Entry 8DF2 (X-ray diffraction, 2.35 A resolution); this record covers chains B and D of the 4 polymer chains in the assembly.

[Chain B (and D)]
Name: NPCBM/NEW2 domain-containing protein
From: Akkermansia muciniphila
Notes: chain D of this document is another copy of the same molecule, construct and numbering; everything in this record applies to it too
Reference sequence: A0A8F1DJZ3 (A0A8F1DJZ3_9BACT); residues 1-486 here correspond to UniProt positions 24-509 (UniProt number = residue number + 23)
Sequence (486 residues; each row starts with the number of its first residue):
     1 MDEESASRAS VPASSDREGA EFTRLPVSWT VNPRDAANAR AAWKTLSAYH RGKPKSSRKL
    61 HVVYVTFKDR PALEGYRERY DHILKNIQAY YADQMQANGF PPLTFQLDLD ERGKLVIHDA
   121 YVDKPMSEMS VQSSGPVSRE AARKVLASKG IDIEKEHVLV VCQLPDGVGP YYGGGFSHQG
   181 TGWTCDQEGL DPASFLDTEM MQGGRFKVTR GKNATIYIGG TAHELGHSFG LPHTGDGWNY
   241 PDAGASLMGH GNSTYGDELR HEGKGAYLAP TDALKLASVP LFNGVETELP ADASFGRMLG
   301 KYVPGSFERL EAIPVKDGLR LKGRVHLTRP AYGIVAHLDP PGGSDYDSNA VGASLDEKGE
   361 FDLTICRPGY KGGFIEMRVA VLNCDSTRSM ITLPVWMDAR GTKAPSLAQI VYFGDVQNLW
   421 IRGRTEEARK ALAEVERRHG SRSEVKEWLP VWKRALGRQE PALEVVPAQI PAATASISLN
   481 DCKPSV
Disordered / not traced: 1-18, 201-207, 400-486 (chain D: 1-19, 202-207, 400-486)
Ion coordination: Zn2+: His223, His227, His233; Ca2+: Asp339, Pro340, Gly342, Ser344, Asp347
What the authors report for this chain:
  - catalytic residues: Glu224
  - mutagenesis - Y171A, Y217A: abolished catalytic activity
  - mutagenesis - E224A: abolished catalytic activity on FRET peptide
  - mutagenesis - D166A: abolished catalytic activity on IgA-hinge FRET peptide

[Chain B / chain D interface]
Contacting residue pairs - 19 pairs, chain B then chain D:
  Ser127(B) - Lys371(D)
  Glu128(B) - Lys371(D)  salt bridge
  Met129(B) - Lys371(D)
  Ser130(B) - Lys371(D)
  Ser130(B) - Gly372(D)  hydrogen bond (side chain-backbone)
  Gln132(B) - Pro341(D)
  Gln132(B) - Tyr370(D)
  Gln132(B) - Gly372(D)
  Ser133(B) - Lys371(D)  hydrogen bond (side chain-backbone)
  Pro340(B) - Gln132(D)
  Pro341(B) - Gln132(D)
  Lys371(B) - Ser127(D)
  Lys371(B) - Glu128(D)  salt bridge
  Lys371(B) - Met129(D)
  Lys371(B) - Ser130(D)
  Lys371(B) - Ser133(D)  hydrogen bond (backbone-side chain)
  Gly372(B) - Ser130(D)  hydrogen bond (backbone-side chain)
  Gly372(B) - Gln132(D)
  Gly372(B) - Ser133(D)
Interface residues without a listed pair, chain B (12 interface residues in all): Asp347, Tyr370
Interface residues without a listed pair, chain D (11 interface residues in all): Pro340

[Overview]
Chain B and chain D form an interface of 12 and 11 residues respectively; the contacts include 4 hydrogen
bonds and 2 salt bridges. Polar contacts include Glu128(B)-Lys371(D), Ser130(B)-Gly372(D) and
Ser133(B)-Lys371(D). From the paper: the catalytic residue Glu224(B); Y171A and Y217A of chain B abolish
catalytic activity; 4 substitutions were tested in all.
Both chains are NPCBM/NEW2 domain-containing protein (Akkermansia muciniphila). Entry 8DF2 (The structure of
the 'ALT' construct of the Amuc_1438 glycopeptidase) was determined by X-ray diffraction (same publication as
8DEK).
